4RHN - chain A; structure by X-ray diffraction, 1.90 A resolution.

== Chain A ==
Name: Histidine triad nucleotide-binding protein
From: Oryctolagus cuniculus
UniProt: P80912 (HINT1_RABIT); residues 12-126 here correspond to UniProt positions 11-125 (UniProt number = residue number - 1)
Chain sequence (115 residues; each row starts with the number of its first residue):
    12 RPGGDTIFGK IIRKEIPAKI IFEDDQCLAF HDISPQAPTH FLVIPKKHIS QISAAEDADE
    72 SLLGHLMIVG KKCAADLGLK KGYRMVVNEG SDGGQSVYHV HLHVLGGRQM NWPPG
Ligand contacts: alpha-D-ribofuranose (RIB): Phe19, Asp43, Ile44, Ser45, Leu53, Ser107, Val108, His112, His114, Trp123

== Overview ==
Chain A binds alpha-D-ribofuranose.
Chain A is Histidine triad nucleotide-binding protein (Oryctolagus cuniculus); the structure, Histidine triad
nucleotide-binding protein (hint) from rabbit complexed with adenosine, was determined by X-ray diffraction,
deposited together with 3RHN, 5RHN and 6RHN.
